4E1S - chain A; structure by X-ray diffraction, 1.85 A resolution.

== Chain A ==
Protein: Intimin
Source organism: Escherichia coli
Notes: fragment: transmembrane domain
UniProt: P43261 (EAE_ECO57); residues 208-449 here = UniProt positions 208-449
Chain sequence (242 residues; numbered 208 to 449; the number before each row is that of its first residue):
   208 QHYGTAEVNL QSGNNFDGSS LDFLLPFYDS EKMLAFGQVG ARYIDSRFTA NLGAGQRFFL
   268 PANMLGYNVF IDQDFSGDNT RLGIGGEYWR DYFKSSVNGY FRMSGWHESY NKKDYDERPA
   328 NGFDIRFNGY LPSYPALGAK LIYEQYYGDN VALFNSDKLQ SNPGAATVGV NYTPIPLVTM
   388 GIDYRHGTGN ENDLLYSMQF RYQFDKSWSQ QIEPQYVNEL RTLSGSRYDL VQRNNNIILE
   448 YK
Swiss-Prot annotation at these positions:
  - region: L402 to F411 (Signature sequence for beta-barrel assembly machinery (BAM), which recognizes the unfolded beta-barrel in the periplasm), L437 to K449 (Minimum linker residues necessary for formation of a heat-modifiable beta-barrel)
  - mutagenesis: D236 (D236A: Disrupted salt-bridge between the beta-barrel and the linker, but no effect since acts as the wild-type intimin construct consisting of residues 1-530 ...), D279 (D279A: Disrupted salt-bridge between the beta-barrel and the linker, but no effect since acts as the wild-type intimin construct consisting of residues 1-530 ...), S414 to S433 (Periplasmic alpha-helix mutant, but no effect since acts as the wild-type intimin construct consisting of residues 1-530; when associated with deletion of 531-A--E-934), R434 (R434A: Disrupted salt-bridge between the beta-barrel and the linker, but no effect since acts as the wild-type intimin construct consisting of residues 1-530 ...), D436 (D436A: Disrupted salt-bridge between the beta-barrel and the linker, but no effect since acts as the wild-type intimin construct consisting of residues 1-530 ...), R440 (R440A: Disrupted salt-bridge between the beta-barrel and the linker, but no effect since acts as the wild-type intimin construct consisting of residues 1-530 ...)
What the authors report for this chain:
  - contacts within the chain: D236-R434, R254-E324 (salt bridge), D279-R440, K301-D436
  - mutagenesis - D279A, R440A: unchanged stability
  - mutagenesis - D279A, R440A: unchanged localization

== In short ==
From UniProt: 16 mutagenesis sites. The paper reports that D279A and R440A leave stability unchanged; contacts
within the chain involving D236, R434 and R254 among others.
Chain A is Intimin (Escherichia coli); the structure, X-ray crystal structure of the transmembrane beta-domain
from intimin from EHEC strain O157:H7, was determined by X-ray diffraction together with 4E1T from the same
study.
